PDB entry 8Z82 | electron microscopy, 2.40 A resolution | chains B and D of the 37 polymer chains in the assembly

[Chain B]
Protein: Antenna complex, alpha/beta subunit
Organism: Halorhodospira halophila
Reference sequence: A1WWW6 (A1WWW6_HALHL); residues 1-75 here = UniProt positions 1-75
Amino-acid sequence (75 residues; row label = number of the first residue in the row):
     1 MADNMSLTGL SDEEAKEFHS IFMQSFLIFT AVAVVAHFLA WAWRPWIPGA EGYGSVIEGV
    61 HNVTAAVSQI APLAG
Not modelled in the structure: 1-5, 54-75
Ion coordination: bacteriochlorophyll a Mg near H37 (its only coordinating residue here)
Small-molecule neighbours:
  - bacteriochlorophyll a (BCL), molecule 1: I21, Q24, S25, I28, F29, V32, A33, A36, H37, A40, W43
  - bacteriochlorophyll a (BCL), molecule 2: F26, F29, T30, A33, H37, A40, W46
  - spirilloxanthin (CRT): E14, E17, F18, I21, F22, S25, F26, F29

[Chain D]
Protein: Antenna complex, alpha/beta subunit
Organism: Halorhodospira halophila
Reference sequence: A1WXF8 (A1WXF8_HALHL); numbering as in UniProt (aligned over 1-67)
Amino-acid sequence (67 residues; numbered 1 to 67; the number before each row is that of its first residue):
     1 MWRMWKILDY RRTVVLAHVG MAVLALLIHF ILLSTENFNW LQGNPYGDAE SAAEVADAAV
    61 MPQQREV
Not modelled in the structure: 47-67
Sequence notes: conflict N37 (Ser in A1WXF8), Q42 (Glu in A1WXF8), D48 (Asn in A1WXF8), D57 (Glu in A1WXF8)
Ion coordination: bacteriochlorophyll a Mg site 1 near H18 (its only coordinating residue here); bacteriochlorophyll a Mg site 2 near H29 (its only coordinating residue here)
Small-molecule neighbours:
  - bacteriochlorophyll a (BCL), molecule 1: Y10, T13, V14, L16, A17, H18, G20, M21, V23, L24, L27
  - bacteriochlorophyll a (BCL), molecule 2: H18, V19, M21, A22, A25, H29, L32, F38, W40
  - bacteriochlorophyll a (BCL), molecule 3: M21, L24, A25, L27, I28, H29, I31, L32, F38
  - spirilloxanthin (CRT), molecule 1: M1, R3, M4, K6, I7
  - spirilloxanthin (CRT), molecule 2: A25, L26, H29, F30, L33, W40

[Chain B / chain D interface]
Contacting residue pairs (13):
  L7(B) - R11(D)
  W46(B) - W40(D)
  P48(B) - W40(D)
  P48(B) - G43(D)
  A50(B) - P45(D)
  A50(B) - Y46(D)  hydrogen bond (backbone-backbone)
  E51(B) - P45(D)
  G52(B) - G43(D)
  G52(B) - N44(D)
  Y53(B) - W40(D)  hydrogen bond (side chain-backbone)
  Y53(B) - L41(D)
  Y53(B) - Q42(D)
  Y53(B) - G43(D)  hydrogen bond (backbone-backbone)

[In short]
The interface between chain B and chain D involves 7 residues on one side and 8 on the other, with 3 hydrogen
bonds. Among the polar pairs are Y53(B)-W40(D), A50(B)-Y46(D) and Y53(B)-G43(D). One spirilloxanthin molecule
is bound between chain B and chain D.
Chain B is Antenna complex, alpha/beta subunit and chain D is Antenna complex, alpha/beta subunit, both from
Halorhodospira halophila; the structure, Photosynthetic LH1-RC-HiPIP complex from the purple bacterium
Halorhodospira halophila, was determined by electron microscopy, deposited together with 8Z83.
